9FKD - chains B and H of the 5 polymer chains in the assembly; structure by electron microscopy, 3.30 A resolution.

Chain B:
Molecule: De novo designed DBPro1156_2 binder
From: synthetic construct
Amino-acid sequence (70 residues; numbered 1 to 70; the number before each row is that of its first residue):
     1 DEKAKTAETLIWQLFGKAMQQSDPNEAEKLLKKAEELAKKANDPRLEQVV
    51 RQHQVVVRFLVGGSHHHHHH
Unresolved in the structure: 63-70

Chain H:
Molecule: DB3 Fab Heavy chain
From: synthetic construct
Notes: antibody fragment or engineered binder
Amino-acid sequence (239 residues; each row starts with the number of its first residue):
     1 ETGQIQLVQSGPELKKPGETVKISCKASGYAFTNYGVNWVKEAPGKELKW
    51 MGWINIYTGEPTYVDDFKGRFAFSLETSASTAYLEINNLKNEDTATYFCT
   101 RGDYVNWYFDVWGAGTTVTVSSASTKGPSVFPLAPSSKSTSGGTAALGCL
   151 VKDYFPEPVTVSWNSGALTSGVHTFPAVLQSSGLYSLSSVVTVPSSSLGT
   201 QTYICNVNHKPSNTKVDKKVEPKSCDKTHTGTKHHHHHH
Unresolved in the structure: 1-2, 137-142, 227-239
Disulfide bonds: Cys-25/Cys-99, Cys-149/Cys-205
Small-molecule neighbours: progesterone (STR): Gly-36, Asn-38, Trp-53, Gly-102, Asp-103, Tyr-104, Trp-107, Phe-109

Chain B / chain H interface:
Residue-residue contacts (6):
  Gly-16(B) with Tyr-57(H)
  Met-19(B) with Asn-55(H)
  Gln-20(B) with Tyr-57(H); Thr-58(H)
  Gln-52(B) with Tyr-104(H); Val-105(H), hydrogen bond (side chain-backbone)
Also at the interface, not in a pair above, chain B (9 interface residues in all): Trp-12, Phe-15, His-53, Val-56, Leu-60
Also at the interface, not in a pair above, chain H (8 interface residues in all): Asn-34, Trp-53, Trp-107

In short:
9 residues of chain B face 8 of chain H across their interface; the contacts include 1 hydrogen bond. Its one
hydrogen-bonded contact is Gln-52(B)/Val-105(H). Ligands of chain H: progesterone.
Here chain B is De novo designed DBPro1156_2 binder and chain H is DB3 Fab Heavy chain, both from synthetic
construct. Entry 9FKD (Progesterone-bound DB3 Fab in complex with computationally designed DBPro1156_2 protein
binder) was determined by electron microscopy, deposited together with 8S1X.
